7D98 - chains B and P of the 6 polymer chains in the assembly; structure by X-ray diffraction, 3.60 A resolution.

Chain B (and P):
Molecule: LysR-type regulatory protein
Organism: Cupriavidus necator
Notes: chain P of this document is another copy of the same molecule, construct and numbering; everything in this record applies to it too
Reference sequence: Q9WXC7 (Q9WXC7_CUPNE); residue numbers follow UniProt; this construct covers 1-294
Sequence (294 residues; row label = number of the first residue in the row):
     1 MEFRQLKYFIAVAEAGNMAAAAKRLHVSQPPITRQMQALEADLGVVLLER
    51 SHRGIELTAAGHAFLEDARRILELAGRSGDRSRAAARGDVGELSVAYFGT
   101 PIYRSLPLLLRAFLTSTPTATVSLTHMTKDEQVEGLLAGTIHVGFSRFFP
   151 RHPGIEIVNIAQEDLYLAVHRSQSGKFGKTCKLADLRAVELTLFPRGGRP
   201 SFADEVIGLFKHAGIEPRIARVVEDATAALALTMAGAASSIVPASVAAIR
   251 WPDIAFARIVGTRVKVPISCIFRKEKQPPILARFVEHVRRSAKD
Not modelled in the structure: 51-59, 261-262 (chain P: 51-54, 293-294)

Chain B / chain P interface:
Residue-residue contacts (46):
  Tyr97(B) - Glu224(P)
  Tyr97(B) - Asp225(P)
  Tyr97(B) - Ala228(P)
  Ile102(B) - Thr227(P)
  Ile102(B) - Ala231(P)  hydrophobic
  Tyr103(B) - Thr227(P)
  Tyr103(B) - Met234(P)
  Arg104(B) - Met234(P)
  Arg104(B) - Pro252(P)
  Arg104(B) - Asp253(P)  salt bridge
  Pro107(B) - Ala231(P)
  Pro107(B) - Met234(P)  hydrophobic
  Pro107(B) - Ala235(P)
  Arg111(B) - Ala235(P)
  Val122(B) - Arg221(P)  hydrogen bond (backbone-side chain)
  Val122(B) - Leu232(P)  hydrophobic
  Leu124(B) - Val223(P)
  Leu124(B) - Ala228(P)
  Leu124(B) - Leu232(P)  hydrophobic
  His126(B) - Glu224(P)
  His170(B) - Arg111(P)
  Asp225(B) - Tyr97(P)
  Thr227(B) - Tyr103(P)
  Ala228(B) - Tyr97(P)
  Ala228(B) - Leu124(P)
  Ala231(B) - Ile102(P)  hydrophobic
  Ala231(B) - Pro107(P)
  Leu232(B) - Leu124(P)  hydrophobic
  Met234(B) - Tyr103(P)
  Met234(B) - Arg104(P)
  Met234(B) - Pro107(P)  hydrophobic
  Ala235(B) - Pro107(P)
  Ala235(B) - Leu110(P)  hydrophobic
  Ala235(B) - Arg111(P)
  Ala237(B) - Leu114(P)  hydrophobic
  Ala237(B) - Val122(P)  hydrophobic
  Ile249(B) - Ile249(P)  hydrophobic
  Ile249(B) - Arg250(P)
  Ile249(B) - Trp251(P)  hydrophobic
  Arg250(B) - Ile249(P)
  Arg250(B) - Arg250(P)  hydrogen bond (backbone-backbone)
  Trp251(B) - Ile249(P)  hydrophobic
  Pro252(B) - Arg104(P)
  Pro252(B) - Ile249(P)
  Asp253(B) - Arg104(P)  salt bridge
  Asp253(B) - Leu108(P)
Other interface residues (no listed pair), chain B (28 interface residues in all): Leu108, Leu114, Ser123, Glu224, Gly236
Other interface residues (no listed pair), chain P (29 interface residues in all): His126, Ala237, Ala248

In short:
28 residues of chain B and 29 residues of chain P are in contact, with 2 hydrogen bonds and 2 salt bridges.
Polar contacts include Arg104(B)-Asp253(P), Val122(B)-Arg221(P) and Arg250(B)-Arg250(P).
Chain B and chain P are both LysR-type regulatory protein (Cupriavidus necator); the structure, Crystal
structure of full-length CbnR complexed with the target DNA complex, was determined by X-ray diffraction.
